Entry 8A8K (X-ray diffraction, 3.10 A resolution); this record covers chain A.

Chain A:
Name: PAP phosphatase from Methanothermococcus thermolithotrophicus
Source organism: Methanothermococcus thermolithotrophicus DSM 2095
Notes: EC 3.1.3.7
Amino-acid sequence (335 residues; row label = number of the first residue in the row; numbers below 1 keep their minus sign (Met-19 is residue -19)):
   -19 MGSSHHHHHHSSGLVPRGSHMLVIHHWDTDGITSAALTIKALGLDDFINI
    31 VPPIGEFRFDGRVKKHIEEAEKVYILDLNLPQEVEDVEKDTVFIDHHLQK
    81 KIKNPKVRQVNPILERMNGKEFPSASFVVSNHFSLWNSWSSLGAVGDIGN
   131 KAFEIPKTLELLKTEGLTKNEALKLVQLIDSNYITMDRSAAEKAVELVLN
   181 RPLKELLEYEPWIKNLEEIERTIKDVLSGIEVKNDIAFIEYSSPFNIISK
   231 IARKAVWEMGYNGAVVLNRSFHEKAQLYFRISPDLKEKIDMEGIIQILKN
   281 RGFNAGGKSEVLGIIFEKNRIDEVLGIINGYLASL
Disordered / not traced: -19 to -2
Ligand contacts: adenosine monophosphate (AMP): His6, Phe37, Asn59, His77, Asp127, Ser229, Arg233, Tyr258, Arg260, Asn284, Ala285, Gly286, Gly287, Val291, Gly293, Ile294, Ile295

In short:
Ligands of chain A: adenosine monophosphate.
Chain A is PAP phosphatase from Methanothermococcus thermolithotrophicus (Methanothermococcus
thermolithotrophicus DSM 2095); the structure, PAP phosphatase from Methanothermococcus thermolithotrophicus
refined to 3.1 A, was determined by X-ray diffraction, deposited together with 8A8D, 8A8G, 8A8H and 8A8O.
